Entry 4YRA (X-ray diffraction, 2.65 A resolution); this record covers chains A and H.

== Chain A (and H) ==
Protein: L-threonine 3-dehydrogenase, mitochondrial
From: Mus musculus
Notes: EC 1.1.1.103; chain H of this document is another copy of the same molecule, construct and numbering; everything in this record applies to it too
UniProt: Q8K3F7 (TDH_MOUSE); residue numbers follow UniProt; this construct covers 47-373
Amino-acid sequence (329 residues; row label = number of the first residue in the row):
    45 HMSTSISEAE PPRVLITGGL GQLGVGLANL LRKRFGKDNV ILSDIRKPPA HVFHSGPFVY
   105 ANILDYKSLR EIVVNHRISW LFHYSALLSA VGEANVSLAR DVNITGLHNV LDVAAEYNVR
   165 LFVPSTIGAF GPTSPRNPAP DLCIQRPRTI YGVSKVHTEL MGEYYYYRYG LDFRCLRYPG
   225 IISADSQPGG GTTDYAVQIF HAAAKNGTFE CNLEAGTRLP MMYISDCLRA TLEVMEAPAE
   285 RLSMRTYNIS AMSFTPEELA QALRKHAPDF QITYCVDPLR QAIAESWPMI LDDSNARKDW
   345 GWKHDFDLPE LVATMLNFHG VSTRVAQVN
Disordered / not traced: 45-53, 89-97, 130-144, 370-373 (chain H: 45-54, 131-144, 364-373)
Sequence notes: expression tag (45-46)
UniProt features mapped onto this chain:
  - active site: Y195 (Proton donor/acceptor)
  - binding site (NAD(+)): G62 to L67, D88 to R90, N106, I107, Y195, K199, I225
  - mutagenesis: S133 (S133A: Decreased L-threonine 3-dehydrogenase activity), R180 (R180K: Decreased L-threonine 3-dehydrogenase activity. No effect on protein NAD(+)-binding. No gross effect on protein folding. No effect on protein stability), T237 (T237A: Decreased L-threonine 3-dehydrogenase activity), M333 (M333A: Decreased L-threonine 3-dehydrogenase activity; M333E: Decreased L-threonine 3-dehydrogenase activity. Decreased affinity for L-threonine)

== Interface between chain A and chain H ==
Pairs across the interface (36):
  I148(A) - I148(H)  hydrophobic
  C187(A) - I188(H)  hydrophobic
  I188(A) - L186(H)
  I188(A) - C187(H)  hydrophobic
  Q189(A) - R190(H)  hydrogen bond
  Q189(A) - L204(H)
  R190(A) - L186(H)
  R190(A) - Q189(H)  hydrogen bond
  R190(A) - E203(H)  salt bridge
  R190(A) - L204(H)
  R190(A) - E207(H)  salt bridge
  R190(A) - R221(H)
  R192(A) - E207(H)  salt bridge
  R192(A) - Y208(H)
  R192(A) - Y211(H)
  T193(A) - Y208(H)
  I194(A) - M205(H)  hydrophobic
  I194(A) - Y208(H)
  V197(A) - L204(H)  hydrophobic
  V197(A) - M205(H)  hydrophobic
  V200(A) - L204(H)  hydrophobic
  H201(A) - H201(H)  hydrogen bond
  E203(A) - R190(H)  salt bridge
  L204(A) - Q189(H)
  L204(A) - R190(H)
  L204(A) - V197(H)  hydrophobic
  L204(A) - V200(H)  hydrophobic
  M205(A) - I194(H)  hydrophobic
  M205(A) - V197(H)  hydrophobic
  E207(A) - R190(H)  salt bridge
  Y208(A) - R192(H)
  Y208(A) - T193(H)
  Y208(A) - I194(H)
  Y211(A) - R192(H)
  R221(A) - R190(H)
  T290(A) - R190(H)
Interface residues without a listed pair, chain A (20 interface residues in all): L186
Interface residues without a listed pair, chain H (20 interface residues in all): T177

== Summary ==
The chain A/chain H interface involves 20 residues from each chain, with 3 hydrogen bonds and 5 salt bridges.
Among the polar pairs are R190(A)-E203(H), R190(A)-E207(H) and R192(A)-E207(H). From UniProt: active-site
residue Y195(A), 14 NAD+-binding residues and 4 mutagenesis sites on chain A.
Chain A and chain H are both L-threonine 3-dehydrogenase, mitochondrial (Mus musculus); the structure, mouse
TDH in the apo form, was determined by X-ray diffraction (same publication as 4YR9 and 4YRB).
